PDB entry 6IFL | electron microscopy, 3.16 A resolution | chains A and J of the 10 polymer chains in the assembly

[Chain A]
Protein: Type III-A CRISPR-associated protein Csm1
Organism: Streptococcus thermophilus ND03
Reference sequence: A0A2U2M0F3 (A0A2U2M0F3_STRTR); residues 1-758 here = UniProt positions 1-758
Chain sequence (758 residues; numbered 1 to 758; the number before each row is that of its first residue):
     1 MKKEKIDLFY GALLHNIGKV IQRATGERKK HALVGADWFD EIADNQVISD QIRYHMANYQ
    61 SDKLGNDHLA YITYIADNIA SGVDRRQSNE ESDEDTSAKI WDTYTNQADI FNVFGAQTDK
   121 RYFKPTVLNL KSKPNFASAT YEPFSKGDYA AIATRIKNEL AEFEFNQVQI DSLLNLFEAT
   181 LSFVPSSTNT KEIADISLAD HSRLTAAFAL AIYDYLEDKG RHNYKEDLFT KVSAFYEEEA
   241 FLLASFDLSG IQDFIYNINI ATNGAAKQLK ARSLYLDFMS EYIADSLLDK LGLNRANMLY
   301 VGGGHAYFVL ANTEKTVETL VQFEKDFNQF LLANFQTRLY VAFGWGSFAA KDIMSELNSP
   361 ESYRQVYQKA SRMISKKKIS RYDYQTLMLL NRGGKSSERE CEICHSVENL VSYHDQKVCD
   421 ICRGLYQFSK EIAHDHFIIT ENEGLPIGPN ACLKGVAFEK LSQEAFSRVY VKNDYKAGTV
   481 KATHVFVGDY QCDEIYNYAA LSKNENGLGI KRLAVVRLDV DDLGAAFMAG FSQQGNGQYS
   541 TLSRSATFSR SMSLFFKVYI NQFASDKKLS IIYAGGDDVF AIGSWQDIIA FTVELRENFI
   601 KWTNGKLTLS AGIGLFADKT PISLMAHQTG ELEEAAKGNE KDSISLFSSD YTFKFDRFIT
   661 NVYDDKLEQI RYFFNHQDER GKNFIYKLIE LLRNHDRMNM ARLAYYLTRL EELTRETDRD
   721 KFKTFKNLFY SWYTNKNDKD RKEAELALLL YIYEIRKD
Unresolved in the structure: 1, 58-66, 83-103, 257-264, 356-358, 393-417
Sequence notes: engineered mutation Asn16 (Asp in A0A2U2M0F3)
What the authors report for this chain:
  - binding site for NTR (chain J): Tyr686
  - mutagenesis - K267A, E400A, H405A, Y686A: decreased catalytic activity
  - mutagenesis - K267A: decreased catalytic activity on cOA synthesis
  - mutagenesis - H414A, Q416A: decreased catalytic activity (DNase activity)
  - mutagenesis - D519N, D577N: abolished catalytic activity on cOA synthesis

[Chain J]
Molecule: NTR
Sequence (43 nucleotides; numbered 1 to 43; the number before each row is that of its first residue):
     1 GGUAGGAAUG GGUAAUUAUA GCGAGCUAGA AAGCGUUUCC GUC
Unresolved in the structure: 1-6, 42-43

[Interface between chain A and chain J]
Pairs across the interface - 24 pairs, chain A then chain J:
  Arg512(A) - A31(J)  salt bridge to the phosphate
  Lys619(A) - G33(J)  salt bridge to the phosphate
  Lys619(A) - C34(J)  salt bridge to the phosphate
  Lys619(A) - G35(J)  hydrogen bond to the base
  Pro621(A) - G35(J)  sugar contact
  Glu679(A) - C26(J)  sugar contact
  Arg680(A) - G25(J)  hydrogen bond to the phosphate
  Arg680(A) - C26(J)  salt bridge to the phosphate
  Gly681(A) - U27(J)  phosphate contact
  Lys682(A) - U27(J)  hydrogen bond to the phosphate
  Lys682(A) - A28(J)  phosphate contact
  Asn683(A) - C26(J)  hydrogen bond to the phosphate
  Asn683(A) - U27(J)  hydrogen bond to the phosphate
  Asn683(A) - G29(J)  base contact
  Phe684(A) - C26(J)  phosphate contact
  Tyr686(A) - G29(J)  stacking on the base
  Tyr705(A) - G23(J)  hydrogen bond to the sugar
  Tyr705(A) - A24(J)  phosphate contact
  Tyr706(A) - G25(J)  phosphate contact
  Arg709(A) - G23(J)  phosphate contact
  Arg709(A) - A24(J)  salt bridge to the phosphate
  Arg709(A) - G25(J)  salt bridge to the phosphate
  Arg756(A) - G29(J)  salt bridge to the phosphate
  Arg756(A) - A30(J)  salt bridge to the phosphate
Other interface residues (no listed pair), chain A (20 interface residues in all): Lys511, Thr620, Lys687, Leu710, Leu713, Lys757
Other interface residues (no listed pair), chain J (14 interface residues in all): A32, U36

[Overview]
20 residues of chain A face 14 of chain J across their interface; the contacts include 6 hydrogen bonds, 8
salt bridges and 1 aromatic stacking contact. Polar contacts include Lys619(A)-G35(J), Tyr705(A)-G23(J) and
Arg680(A)-G25(J). From the paper: a binding site for NTR (chain J) at Tyr686(A); K267A, E400A and H405A of
chain A, among others, reduce catalytic activity; 8 substitutions were tested in all.
Chain A is Type III-A CRISPR-associated protein Csm1 (Streptococcus thermophilus ND03) and chain J is NTR; the
structure, Cryo-EM structure of type III-A Csm-NTR complex, was determined by electron microscopy together
with 6IFK, 6IFN, 6IFR, 6IFU, 6IFY, 6IFZ and 6IG0 from the same study.
